Entry 8Y63 (electron microscopy, 3.20 A resolution); this record covers chains A and B of the 5 polymer chains in the assembly.

Chain A:
Protein: Guanine nucleotide-binding protein G(i) subunit alpha-1
Source organism: Homo sapiens
UniProt: P63096 (GNAI1_HUMAN); residues 1-354 here = UniProt positions 1-354
Chain sequence (354 residues; each row starts with the number of its first residue):
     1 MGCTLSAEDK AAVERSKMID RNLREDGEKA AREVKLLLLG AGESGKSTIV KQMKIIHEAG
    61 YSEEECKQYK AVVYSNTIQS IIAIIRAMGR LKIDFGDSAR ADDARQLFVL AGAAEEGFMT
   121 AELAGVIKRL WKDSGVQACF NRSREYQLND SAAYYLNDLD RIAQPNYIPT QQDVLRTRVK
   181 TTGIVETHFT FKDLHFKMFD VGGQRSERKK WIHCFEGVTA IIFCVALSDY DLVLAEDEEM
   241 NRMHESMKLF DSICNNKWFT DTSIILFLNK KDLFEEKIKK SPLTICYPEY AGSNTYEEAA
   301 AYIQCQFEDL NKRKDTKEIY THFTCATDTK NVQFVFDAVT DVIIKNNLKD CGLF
Unresolved in the structure: 1-4, 55-181, 229, 234-242, 325-326
Curated features (UniProtKB/Swiss-Prot):
  - region: Lys35 to Thr48 (G1 motif), Asp173 to Thr181 (G2 motif), Phe196 to Arg205 (G3 motif), Ile265 to Asp272 (G4 motif), Thr324 to Thr329 (G5 motif)
  - binding site (GTP): Glu43 to Thr48, Ser151, Leu175 to Thr181, Asp200 to Gln204, Asn269 to Asp272, Ala326
  - binding site (Mg(2+)): Ser47, Thr181
  - modified residue: Arg178 (ADP-ribosylarginine), Gln204 (Deamidated glutamine), Cys351 (ADP-ribosylcysteine)
  - lipidation: Gly2 (N-myristoyl glycine), Cys3 (S-palmitoyl cysteine)
  - natural variant: Gly40 (G40C: In NEDHISB; G40R: In NEDHISB), Gly45 (G45D: In NEDHISB), Thr48 (T48I: In NEDHISB; T48K: In NEDHISB), Gln52 (Q52P: In NEDHISB), Ser75 (deletion: In NEDHISB; uncertain significance), Gln172 (deletion: In NEDHISB), Asp173 (D173V: In NEDHISB), Glu186 to Phe189 (deletion: In NEDHISB; uncertain significance), Cys224 (C224Y: In NEDHISB), Lys270 (K270N: In NEDHISB; K270R: In NEDHISB), Asp272 (D272G: In NEDHISB), Ala326 (A326P: In NEDHISB), 1 further natural variant entry in UniProt
  - mutagenesis: Gly42 (G42R: Abolishes switch to an activated conformation and dissociation from beta and gamma subunits upon GTP binding. Abolishes interaction with RGS family members), Glu116 (E116L: Enhances interaction (inactive GDP-bound) with RGS14), Gln147 (Q147L: Enhances interaction (inactive GDP-bound) with RGS14), Glu245 (E245L: Enhances interaction (inactive GDP-bound) with RGS14)

Chain B:
Protein: Guanine nucleotide-binding protein G(I)/G(S)/G(T) subunit beta-1
Source organism: Homo sapiens
UniProt: P62873 (GBB1_HUMAN); numbering as in UniProt (aligned over 2-340)
Chain sequence (358 residues; row label = number of the first residue in the row; numbers below 1 keep their minus sign (Met-17 is residue -17)):
   -17 MHHHHHHLEV LFQGPGSSGS ELDQLRQEAE QLKNQIRDAR KACADATLSQ ITNNIDPVGR
    43 IQMRTRRTLR GHLAKIYAMH WGTDSRLLVS ASQDGKLIIW DSYTTNKVHA IPLRSSWVMT
   103 CAYAPSGNYV ACGGLDNICS IYNLKTREGN VRVSRELAGH TGYLSCCRFL DDNQIVTSSG
   163 DTTCALWDIE TGQQTTTFTG HTGDVMSLSL APDTRLFVSG ACDASAKLWD VREGMCRQTF
   223 TGHESDINAI CFFPNGNAFA TGSDDATCRL FDLRADQELM TYSHDNIICG ITSVSFSKSG
   283 RLLLAGYDDF NCNVWDALKA DRAGVLAGHD NRVSCLGVTD DGMAVATGSW DSFLKIWN
Unresolved in the structure: -17 to 4, 41
Sequence notes: initiating methionine (-17); expression tag (-16 to 1)
Curated features (UniProtKB/Swiss-Prot):
  - modified residue: Ser2 (N-acetylserine), His266 (Phosphohistidine)
  - natural variant: Leu30 (L30F: In MRD42; uncertain significance), Arg52 (R52G: In MRD42), Gly64 (G64V: In MRD42), Asp76 (D76E: In MRD42; D76G: In MRD42), Gly77 (G77S: In MRD42), Lys78 (K78R: In MRD42), Ile80 (I80N: In MRD42; I80T: In MRD42), His91 (H91R: In MRD42; uncertain significance), Ala92 (A92T: In MRD42), Pro94 (P94S: In MRD42), Leu95 (L95P: In MRD42), Arg96 (R96L: In MRD42), 5 further natural variant entries in UniProt

How chain A and chain B interact:
Residue-residue contacts (46; chain A residue first):
  Ala12(A) with Asn88(B)
  Arg15(A) with Val90(B), hydrogen bond (side chain-backbone); His91(B)
  Ser16(A) with Asn88(B); Lys89(B), hydrogen bond (side chain-backbone)
  Ile19(A) with Lys89(B)
  Asp20(A) with Lys89(B), salt bridge
  Leu23(A) with Gly53(B); Leu55(B); Lys78(B); Ile80(B), hydrophobic; Lys89(B); Ala92(B), hydrophobic
  Asp26(A) with Lys78(B), salt bridge
  Gly27(A) with Leu55(B)
  Thr182(A) with Asn119(B)
  Gly183(A) with Leu117(B); Asn119(B)
  Ile184(A) with Trp99(B); Leu117(B), hydrogen bond (backbone-backbone); Asp118(B)
  Glu186(A) with Trp99(B), hydrogen bond
  Phe199(A) with Trp99(B), hydrophobic
  Gln204(A) with Leu117(B), hydrogen bond (side chain-backbone); Asn119(B); Tyr145(B)
  Ser206(A) with Tyr145(B); Gly162(B); Asp186(B)
  Glu207(A) with Asp186(B), hydrogen bond (backbone-side chain)
  Lys210(A) with Tyr145(B); Met188(B); Cys204(B), hydrogen bond; Asp228(B), salt bridge; Asn230(B); Asp246(B)
  Trp211(A) with Leu117(B), hydrophobic
  His213(A) with Lys57(B), hydrogen bond (backbone-side chain); Tyr59(B); Trp332(B)
  Cys214(A) with Tyr59(B), hydrogen bond; Gln75(B), hydrogen bond (backbone-side chain); Trp99(B)
  Phe215(A) with Trp99(B), hydrophobic
  Glu216(A) with Lys57(B)
  Trp258(A) with Arg314(B)
Other interface residues (no listed pair), chain A (24 interface residues in all): Val13
Other interface residues (no listed pair), chain B (30 interface residues in all): Thr87, Met101, His142, Gly144

Overview:
24 residues of chain A face 30 of chain B across their interface, with 10 hydrogen bonds and 3 salt bridges.
Among the polar pairs are Asp20(A)-Lys89(B), Asp26(A)-Lys78(B) and Lys210(A)-Asp228(B).
Here chain A is Guanine nucleotide-binding protein G(i) subunit alpha-1 and chain B is Guanine
nucleotide-binding protein G(I)/G(S)/G(T) subunit beta-1, both from Homo sapiens. Entry 8Y63 (Cryo-EM
structure of the C20:0 ceramide-bound FPR2-Gi complex) was determined by electron microscopy (same publication
as 9JHJ and 8Y62).
